8RKV - chains 4 and S of the 10 polymer chains in the assembly; structure by electron microscopy, 3.11 A resolution.

== Chain 4 ==
Molecule: LE
Sequence (75 nucleotides; each row starts with the number of its first residue):
     1 AAAAAAAAAA AAAAATGTAC AGTGACAAAT TATCTGTCGT CGGTGACAGA TTAATGTCAT
    61 TGTGACTATT TAATT
Disordered / not traced: 1-15, 42-75

== Chain S ==
Protein: TnsB
Organism: Scytonema hofmannii
Reference sequence: A0A979HMQ2 (A0A979HMQ2_9CYAN); residues 2-584 here = UniProt positions 2-584
Sequence (584 residues; numbered 1 to 584; the number before each row is that of its first residue):
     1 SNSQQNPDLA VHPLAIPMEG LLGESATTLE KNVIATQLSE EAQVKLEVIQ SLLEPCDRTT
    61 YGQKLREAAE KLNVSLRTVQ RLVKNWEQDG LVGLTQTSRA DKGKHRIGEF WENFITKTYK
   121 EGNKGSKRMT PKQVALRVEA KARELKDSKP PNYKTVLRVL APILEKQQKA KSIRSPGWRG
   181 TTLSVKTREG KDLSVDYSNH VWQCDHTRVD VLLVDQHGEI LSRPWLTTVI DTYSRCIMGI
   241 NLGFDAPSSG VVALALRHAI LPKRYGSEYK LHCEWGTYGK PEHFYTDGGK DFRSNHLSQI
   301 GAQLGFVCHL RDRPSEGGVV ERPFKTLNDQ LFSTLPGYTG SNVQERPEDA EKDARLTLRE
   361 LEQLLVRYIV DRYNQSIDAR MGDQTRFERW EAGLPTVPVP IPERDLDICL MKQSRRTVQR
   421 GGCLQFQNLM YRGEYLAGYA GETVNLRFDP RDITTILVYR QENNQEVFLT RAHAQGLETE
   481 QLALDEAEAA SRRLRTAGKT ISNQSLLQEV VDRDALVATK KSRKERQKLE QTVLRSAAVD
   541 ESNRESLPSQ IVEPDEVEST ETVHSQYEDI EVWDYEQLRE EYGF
Disordered / not traced: 1-30, 513-524, 543-584
Differences from the reference sequence: expression tag (1)
Bound ions: Mg2+: Asp-205, Asp-287 (shared with 1 residue of chain 7)

== How chain 4 and chain S interact ==
Pairs across the interface (31):
  DT16(4) / Gly-177(S)  phosphate contact
  DT16(4) / Trp-178(S)  stacking on the base
  DT16(4) / Arg-179(S)  hydrogen bond to the base
  DG17(4) / Ser-175(S)  phosphate contact
  DG17(4) / Pro-176(S)  phosphate contact
  DG17(4) / Gly-177(S)  hydrogen bond to the phosphate
  DG17(4) / Trp-178(S)  phosphate contact
  DG17(4) / Ser-315(S)  sugar contact
  DG17(4) / Gly-318(S)  base contact
  DG17(4) / Arg-322(S)  base contact
  DT18(4) / Ser-175(S)  base contact
  DT18(4) / Gly-177(S)  phosphate contact
  DT18(4) / Trp-178(S)  hydrogen bond to the phosphate
  DT18(4) / Arg-235(S)  salt bridge to the phosphate
  DT18(4) / Gly-318(S)  sugar contact
  DT18(4) / Val-319(S)  sugar contact
  DT18(4) / Arg-322(S)  hydrogen bond to the base
  DT18(4) / Arg-380(S)  sugar contact
  DA19(4) / Arg-174(S)  base contact
  DA19(4) / Arg-235(S)  salt bridge to the phosphate
  DA19(4) / Arg-322(S)  hydrogen bond to the base
  DA19(4) / Ala-379(S)  sugar contact
  DA19(4) / Arg-380(S)  salt bridge to the phosphate
  DA19(4) / Arg-386(S)  salt bridge to the phosphate
  DC20(4) / Arg-174(S)  base contact
  DC20(4) / Arg-322(S)  hydrogen bond to the sugar
  DC20(4) / Thr-326(S)  sugar contact
  DC20(4) / Gln-330(S)  phosphate contact
  DC20(4) / Ala-379(S)  phosphate contact
  DC20(4) / Arg-386(S)  salt bridge to the phosphate
  DA21(4) / Gln-330(S)  hydrogen bond to the phosphate
Also at the interface, not in a pair above, chain S (18 interface residues in all): Leu-183, Glu-321

== Summary ==
6 residues of chain 4 face 18 of chain S across their interface, with 7 hydrogen bonds, 5 salt bridges and 1
aromatic stacking contact. Among the polar pairs are DT16(4)/Arg-179(S), DT18(4)/Arg-322(S) and
DA19(4)/Arg-322(S). Asp-205(S) and Asp-287(S) form the Mg2+ site.
Here chain 4 is LE and chain S is TnsB (Scytonema hofmannii). Entry 8RKV (Conformational Landscape of the Type
V-K CRISPR-associated TransposonIntegration Assembly CAST V-K TnsB domain local-refinement map) was determined
by electron microscopy (same publication as 8RDU, 8RKT, 8RKU, 8AXA and 8AXB).
